4A3K - chains A and N of the 15 polymer chains in the assembly; structure by X-ray diffraction, 3.50 A resolution.

# Chain A
Protein: DNA-directed RNA polymerase II subunit RPB1
Source organism: Saccharomyces cerevisiae
Notes: EC 2.7.7.6
UniProt: P04050 (RPB1_YEAST); residues 1-1732 here = UniProt positions 1-1732
Chain sequence (1732 residues; row label = number of the first residue in the row):
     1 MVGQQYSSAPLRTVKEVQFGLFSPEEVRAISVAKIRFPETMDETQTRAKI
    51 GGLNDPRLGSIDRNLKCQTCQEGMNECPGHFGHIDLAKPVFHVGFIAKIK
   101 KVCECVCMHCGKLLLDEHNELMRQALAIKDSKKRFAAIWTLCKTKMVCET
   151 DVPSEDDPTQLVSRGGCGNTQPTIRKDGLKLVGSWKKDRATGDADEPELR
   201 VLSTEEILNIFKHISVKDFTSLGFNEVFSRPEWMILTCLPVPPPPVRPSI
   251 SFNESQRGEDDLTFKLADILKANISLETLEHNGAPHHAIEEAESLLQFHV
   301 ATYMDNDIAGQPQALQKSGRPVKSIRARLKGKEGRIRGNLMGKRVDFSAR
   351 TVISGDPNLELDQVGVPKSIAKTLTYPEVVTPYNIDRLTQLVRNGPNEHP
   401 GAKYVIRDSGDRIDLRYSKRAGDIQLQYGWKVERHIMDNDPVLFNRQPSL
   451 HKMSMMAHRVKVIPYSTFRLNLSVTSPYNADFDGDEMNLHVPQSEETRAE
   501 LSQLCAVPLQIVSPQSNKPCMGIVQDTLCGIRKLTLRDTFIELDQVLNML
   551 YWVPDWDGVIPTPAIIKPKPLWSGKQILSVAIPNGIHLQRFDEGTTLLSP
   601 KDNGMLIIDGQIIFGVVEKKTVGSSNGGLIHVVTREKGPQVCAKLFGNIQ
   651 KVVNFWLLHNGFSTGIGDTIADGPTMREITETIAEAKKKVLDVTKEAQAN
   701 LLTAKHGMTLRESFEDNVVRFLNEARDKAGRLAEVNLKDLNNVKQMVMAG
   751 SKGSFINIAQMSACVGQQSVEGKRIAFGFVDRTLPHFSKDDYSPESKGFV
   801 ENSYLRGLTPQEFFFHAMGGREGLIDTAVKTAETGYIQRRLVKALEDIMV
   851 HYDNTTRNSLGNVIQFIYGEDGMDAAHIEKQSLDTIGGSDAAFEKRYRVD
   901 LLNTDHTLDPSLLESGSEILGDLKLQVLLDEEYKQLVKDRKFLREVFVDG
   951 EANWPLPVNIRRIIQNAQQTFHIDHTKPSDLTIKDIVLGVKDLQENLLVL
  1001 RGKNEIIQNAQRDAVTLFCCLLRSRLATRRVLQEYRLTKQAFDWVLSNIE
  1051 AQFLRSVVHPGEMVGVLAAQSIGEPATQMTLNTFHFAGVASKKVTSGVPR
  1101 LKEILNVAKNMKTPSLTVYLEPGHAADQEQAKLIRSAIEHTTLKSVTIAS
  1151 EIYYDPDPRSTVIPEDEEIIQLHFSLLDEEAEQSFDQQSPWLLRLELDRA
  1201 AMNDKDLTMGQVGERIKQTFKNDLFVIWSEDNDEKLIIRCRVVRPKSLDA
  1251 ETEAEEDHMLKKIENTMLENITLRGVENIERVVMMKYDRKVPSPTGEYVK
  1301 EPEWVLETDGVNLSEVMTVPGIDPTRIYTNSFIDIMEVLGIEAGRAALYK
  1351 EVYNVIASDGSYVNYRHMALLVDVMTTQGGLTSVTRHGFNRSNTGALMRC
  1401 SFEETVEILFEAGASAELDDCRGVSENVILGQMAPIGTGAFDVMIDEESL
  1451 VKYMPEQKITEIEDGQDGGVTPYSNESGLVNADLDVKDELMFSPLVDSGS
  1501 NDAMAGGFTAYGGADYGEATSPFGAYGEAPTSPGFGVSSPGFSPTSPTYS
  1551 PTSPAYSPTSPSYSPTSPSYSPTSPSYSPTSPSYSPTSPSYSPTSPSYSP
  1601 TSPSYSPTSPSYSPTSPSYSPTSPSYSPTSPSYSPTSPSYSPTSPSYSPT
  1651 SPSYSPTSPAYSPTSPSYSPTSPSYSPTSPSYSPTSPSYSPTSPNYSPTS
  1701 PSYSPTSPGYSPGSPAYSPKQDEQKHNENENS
Disordered / not traced: 1-2, 1081-1091, 1177-1186, 1244-1253, 1456-1732
Ion coordination: Zn2+ site 1: Cys67, Cys70, Cys77, His80; Zn2+ site 2: Cys107, Cys110, Cys148, Cys167; Mg2+: Asp481, Asp483, Asp485 (shared with 1 residue of chain P)
Curated features (UniProtKB/Swiss-Prot):
  - region: Pro248 to Asp260 (Lid loop), Asn306 to Lys323 (Rudder loop), Pro810 to Glu822 (Bridging helix)
  - binding site (Zn(2+)): Cys67, Cys70, Cys77, His80, Cys107, Cys110, Cys148, Cys167
  - binding site (Mg(2+)): Asp481, Asp483, Asp485
  - modified residue: Thr1471 (Phosphothreonine)
  - cross-link (Glycyl lysine isopeptide (Lys-Gly)): Lys695 (interchain with G-Cter in ubiquitin), Lys1246 (interchain with G-Cter in ubiquitin), Lys1350 (interchain with G-Cter in ubiquitin)
  - natural variant: Ser1653 to Pro1659 (deletion: In strain: A364A)
  - mutagenesis: Lys1246 (K1246R: Impairs ubiquitination during transcription stress)
What the authors report for this chain:
  - mutagenesis - Q1078N, Q1078S: abolished growth (citing earlier work)

# Chain N
Molecule: 11-nt DNA strand
Sequence (11 nucleotides; each row starts with the number of its first residue):
     1 TAAGTACTTGA
Disordered / not traced: 1

# How chain A and chain N interact
Contacting residue pairs (4; chain A residue first):
  Lys100(A) with DT8(N), salt bridge to the phosphate
  Lys101(A) with DC7(N), salt bridge to the phosphate
  Trp139(A) with DC7(N), phosphate contact
  Ala1108(A) with DG4(N), phosphate contact
Also at the interface, not in a pair above, chain A (7 interface residues in all): Lys1102, Lys1109, His1387
Also at the interface, not in a pair above, chain N (5 interface residues in all): DA3, DT5

# Summary
The interface between chain A and chain N involves 7 residues on one side and 5 on the other, with 2 salt
bridges. Among the polar pairs are Lys100(A)-DT8(N) and Lys101(A)-DC7(N). UniProt lists 8 Zn2+-binding
residues, 3 Mg2+-binding residues and one mutagenesis site on chain A. From the paper: Q1078N and Q1078S of
chain A abolish growth.
Here chain A is DNA-directed RNA polymerase II subunit RPB1 (Saccharomyces cerevisiae) and chain N is an 11-nt
DNA strand. Entry 4A3K (RNA Polymerase II initial transcribing complex with a 7nt DNA-RNA hybrid) was
determined by X-ray diffraction (same publication as 4A3B, 4A3C, 4A3D, 4A3E, 4A3F, 4A3G and 4 further
entries).
